PDB entry 1OAX | X-ray diffraction, 2.67 A resolution | chains H and L

# Chain H
Protein: Immunoglobulin E
Source organism: Mus musculus
Notes: fragment: fv region, residues 1-122
Amino-acid sequence (122 residues; row label = number of the first residue in the row):
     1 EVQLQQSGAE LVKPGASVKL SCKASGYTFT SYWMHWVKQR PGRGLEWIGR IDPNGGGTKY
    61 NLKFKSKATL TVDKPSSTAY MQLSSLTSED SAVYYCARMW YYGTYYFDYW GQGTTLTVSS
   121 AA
Disulfides: Cys22-Cys96
Small-molecule neighbours: acenaphthenequinone (ANQ): Trp33, His35, Trp47, Arg50, Lys59, Met99, Tyr105

# Chain L
Protein: Immunoglobulin E
Source organism: Mus musculus
Notes: fragment: fv region, residues 1-110
Amino-acid sequence (110 residues; each row starts with the number of its first residue):
     1 QAVVTQESAL TTSPGETVTL TCRSSTGAVT TSNYANWVQE KPRHLFTGLI GGTNNRAPGV
    61 PARFSGSLIG NKAALTITGA QTEDEAIYFC ALWYSNHLVF GGGTKLTVLT
Not modelled in the structure: 1, 110
Disulfides: Cys22-Cys90
Small-molecule neighbours: acenaphthenequinone (ANQ): Tyr34, Trp93, Leu98

# Chain H / chain L interface
Contacting residue pairs (37; chain H residue first):
  Gln39(H) - Glu40(L)  hydrogen bond
  Gln39(H) - His44(L)  hydrogen bond
  Gln39(H) - Phe46(L)
  Gly44(H) - Phe89(L)
  Leu45(H) - Phe46(L)  hydrophobic
  Leu45(H) - Phe89(L)  hydrophobic
  Leu45(H) - Phe100(L)
  Trp47(H) - His97(L)
  Trp47(H) - Leu98(L)
  Trp47(H) - Phe100(L)
  Lys59(H) - Asn96(L)
  Tyr95(H) - His44(L)
  Tyr95(H) - Phe46(L)
  Met99(H) - Asn36(L)
  Thr104(H) - Gly51(L)  hydrogen bond (side chain-backbone)
  Thr104(H) - Gly52(L)
  Thr104(H) - Asn55(L)  hydrogen bond
  Tyr105(H) - Tyr34(L)  hydrophobic
  Tyr105(H) - Asn36(L)  hydrogen bond (backbone-side chain)
  Tyr105(H) - Gly51(L)
  Tyr105(H) - Gly52(L)  hydrogen bond (backbone-backbone)
  Tyr106(H) - Asn36(L)
  Tyr106(H) - Gly51(L)
  Tyr106(H) - Ala57(L)  hydrophobic
  Tyr106(H) - Pro58(L)
  Phe107(H) - Asn36(L)  hydrogen bond (backbone-side chain)
  Phe107(H) - Val38(L)  hydrophobic
  Phe107(H) - Gly48(L)
  Phe107(H) - Ala57(L)
  Phe107(H) - Leu98(L)  hydrophobic
  Asp108(H) - Thr47(L)
  Asp108(H) - Gly48(L)  hydrogen bond (backbone-backbone)
  Asp108(H) - Ala57(L)
  Trp110(H) - Val38(L)  hydrophobic
  Trp110(H) - Phe46(L)  hydrophobic
  Trp110(H) - Gly48(L)
  Gln112(H) - His44(L)
Interface residues without a listed pair, chain H (18 interface residues in all): Val37, Glu46, Tyr60, Val93
Interface residues without a listed pair, chain L (24 interface residues in all): Leu49, Ile50, Arg56, Trp93, Ser95, Gly102

# Summary
Chain H and chain L form an interface of 18 and 24 residues respectively, with 8 hydrogen bonds. Polar
contacts include Gln39(H)-Glu40(L), Gln39(H)-His44(L) and Thr104(H)-Gly51(L). Acenaphthenequinone is bound
between chain H and chain L.
Chain H is Immunoglobulin E and chain L is Immunoglobulin E, both from Mus musculus; the structure, Fv
Structure of the IgE SPE-7 in complex with acenaphthenequinone, was determined by X-ray diffraction, deposited
together with 1OAQ, 1OAR, 1OAU, 1OAY, 1OAZ and 1OCW.
